PDB entry 8YHQ | electron microscopy, 2.42 A resolution | chains A and B of the 20 polymer chains in the assembly

# Chain A
Protein: COR1 isoform 1
From: Saccharomyces cerevisiae
UniProtKB: A0A6A5Q3X1 (A0A6A5Q3X1_YEASX); residue numbers follow UniProt; this construct covers 27-457
Sequence (431 residues; row label = number of the first residue in the row):
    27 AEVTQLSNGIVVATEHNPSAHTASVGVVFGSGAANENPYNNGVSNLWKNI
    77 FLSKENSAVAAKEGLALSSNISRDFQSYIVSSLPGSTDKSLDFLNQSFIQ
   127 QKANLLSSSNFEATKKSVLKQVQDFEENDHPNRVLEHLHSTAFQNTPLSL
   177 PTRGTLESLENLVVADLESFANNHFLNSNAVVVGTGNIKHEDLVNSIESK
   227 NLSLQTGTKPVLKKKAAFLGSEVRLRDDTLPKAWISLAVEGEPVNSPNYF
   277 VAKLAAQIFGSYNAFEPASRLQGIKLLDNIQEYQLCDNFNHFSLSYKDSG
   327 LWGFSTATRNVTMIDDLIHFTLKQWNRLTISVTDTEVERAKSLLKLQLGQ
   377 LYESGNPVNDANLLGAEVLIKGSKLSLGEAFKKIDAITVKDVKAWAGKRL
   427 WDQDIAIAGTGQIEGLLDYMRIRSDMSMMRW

# Chain B
Protein: Cytochrome b-c1 complex subunit 2, mitochondrial
From: Saccharomyces cerevisiae
UniProtKB: A0A6A5Q625 (A0A6A5Q625_YEASX); residues 17-368 here = UniProt positions 17-368
Sequence (352 residues; each row starts with the number of its first residue):
    17 LTVSARDAPTKISTLAVKVHGGSRYATKDGVAHLLNRFNFQNTNTRSALK
    67 LVRESELLGGTFKSTLDREYITLKATFLKDDLPYYVNALADVLYKTAFKP
   117 HELTESVLPAARYDYAVAEQCPVKSAEDQLYAITFRKGLGNPLLYDGVER
   167 VSLQDIKDFADKVYTKENLEVSGENVVEADLKRFVDESLLSTLPAGKSLV
   217 SKSEPKFFLGEENRVRFIGDSVAAIGIPVNKASLAQYEVLANYLTSALSE
   267 LSGLISSAKLDKFTDGGLFTLFVRDQDSAVVSSNIKKIVADLKKGKDLSP
   317 AINYTKLKNAVQNESVSSPIELNFDAVKDFKLGKFNYVAVGDVSNLPYLD
   367 EL

# Interface between chain A and chain B
Contacting residue pairs (41; chain A residue first):
  H47(A) - E330(B)  salt bridge
  T48(A) - V327(B)
  K80(A) - A263(B)
  K80(A) - S265(B)  hydrogen bond (side chain-backbone)
  A84(A) - A263(B)
  A87(A) - L264(B)  hydrophobic
  A87(A) - Y320(B)
  K88(A) - L264(B)
  G90(A) - N319(B)
  G90(A) - L323(B)
  L91(A) - Y320(B)
  L91(A) - L323(B)  hydrophobic
  A92(A) - L323(B)
  S107(A) - L323(B)
  S108(A) - L323(B)
  F291(A) - Y129(B)  hydrophobic
  E292(A) - R53(B)  salt bridge
  L297(A) - A64(B)
  L297(A) - L65(B)
  L297(A) - V68(B)
  L297(A) - R69(B)  hydrogen bond (backbone-side chain)
  Q298(A) - R69(B)
  Q298(A) - E72(B)
  G299(A) - R69(B)
  G299(A) - E72(B)
  R365(A) - E72(B)  salt bridge
  R365(A) - L73(B)
  S368(A) - E72(B)  hydrogen bond (side chain-backbone)
  S368(A) - L73(B)  hydrogen bond (side chain-backbone)
  S368(A) - G75(B)
  L369(A) - E72(B)
  L372(A) - G75(B)
  L372(A) - G76(B)
  G375(A) - I28(B)
  Q376(A) - T92(B)
  E379(A) - T26(B)
  E379(A) - K27(B)  hydrogen bond (side chain-backbone)
  E379(A) - I28(B)  hydrogen bond (side chain-backbone)
  G381(A) - E330(B)
  L403(A) - K27(B)
  G404(A) - K27(B)
Other interface residues (no listed pair), chain A (36 interface residues in all): S45, S83, L109, P293, A294, R296, T361, E364, K371, F407
Other interface residues (no listed pair), chain B (35 interface residues in all): R22, Q57, L74, T77, F93, L94, S122, A126, E266, P316, K322, K324, A326

# Overview
36 residues of chain A and 35 residues of chain B are in contact, with 6 hydrogen bonds and 3 salt bridges.
Polar contacts include H47(A)-E330(B), E292(A)-R53(B) and R365(A)-E72(B).
Here chain A is COR1 isoform 1 and chain B is Cytochrome b-c1 complex subunit 2, mitochondrial, both from
Saccharomyces cerevisiae. Entry 8YHQ (Cryo-EM structure of Saccharomyces cerevisiae bc1 complex in
pyraclostrobin-bound state) was determined by electron microscopy, deposited together with 8YIN and 8ZMT.
